6PX6 - chains D and E of the 5 polymer chains in the assembly; structure by X-ray diffraction, 3.00 A resolution.

Chain D:
Protein: T-cell receptor, T1005.2.56, alpha chain, Human nkt tcr alpha chain
Source organism: Homo sapiens
UniProt: K7N5M3 (K7N5M3_HUMAN); residues 109-201 here correspond to UniProt positions 118-210 (UniProt number = residue number + 9)
Amino-acid sequence (217 residues; row label = number of the first residue in the row; a row labelled like 67A-67C holds insertion residues (67A, then the next letters in order); numbering starts at 0):
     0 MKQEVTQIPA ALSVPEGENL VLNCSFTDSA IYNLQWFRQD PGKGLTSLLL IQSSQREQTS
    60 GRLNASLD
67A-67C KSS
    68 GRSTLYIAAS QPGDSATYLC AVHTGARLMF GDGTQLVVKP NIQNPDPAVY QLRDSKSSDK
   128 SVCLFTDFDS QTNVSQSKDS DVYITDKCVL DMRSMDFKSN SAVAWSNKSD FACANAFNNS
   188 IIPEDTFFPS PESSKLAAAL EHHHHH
Unresolved in the structure: 0, 175-178, 192-213
Construct notes: expression tag (202-213)
Disulfides: Cys23-Cys87, Cys130-Cys180

Chain E:
Protein: T-cell receptor, T1005.2.56, beta chain
Source organism: Homo sapiens
Amino-acid sequence (256 residues; each row starts with the number of its first residue):
     2 MGVSQTPSNK VTEKGKYVEL RCDPISGHTA LYWYRQSLGQ GPEFLIYFQG TGAADDSGLP
    62 NDRFFAVRPE GSVSTLKIQR TERGDSAVYL CASSHGASTD TQYFGPGTRL TVLEDLKNVF
   122 PPEVAVFEPS EAEISHTQKA TLVCLATGFF PDHVELSWWV NGKEVHSGVC TDPQPLKEQP
   182 ALNDSRYALS SRLRVSATFW QNPRNHFRCQ VQFYGLSEND EWTQDRAKPV TQIVSAEAWG
   242 RADKLAAALE HHHHHH
Unresolved in the structure: 2, 244-257
Disulfides: Cys23-Cys92, Cys145-Cys210

Chain D / chain E interface:
Contacting residue pairs (81):
  Asn32(D) - Thr100(E)  hydrogen bond (side chain-backbone)
  Gln34(D) - Thr100(E)
  Gln38(D) - Gln37(E)  hydrogen bond
  Gly41(D) - Pro107(E)
  Lys42(D) - Gly106(E)
  Gly43(D) - Gly106(E)
  Leu44(D) - Leu91(E)  hydrophobic
  Leu44(D) - Phe105(E)
  Leu49(D) - Thr102(E)
  Leu86(D) - Pro43(E)
  His90(D) - Ser99(E)
  His90(D) - Thr100(E)
  Ala93(D) - Asp56(E)
  Ala93(D) - Ser99(E)
  Arg94(D) - Phe45(E)
  Arg94(D) - Ser58(E)  hydrogen bond
  Arg94(D) - Gly59(E)
  Leu95(D) - Tyr35(E)
  Leu95(D) - Gln103(E)
  Phe97(D) - Pro43(E)
  Gly98(D) - Gly42(E)  hydrogen bond (backbone-backbone)
  Asp99(D) - Gly40(E)
  Asp99(D) - Gln41(E)
  Asp99(D) - Gly42(E)
  Asp113(D) - His137(E)  salt bridge
  Tyr117(D) - Ser131(E)
  Tyr117(D) - Ala133(E)  hydrophobic
  Tyr117(D) - Glu134(E)
  Tyr117(D) - His137(E)
  Tyr117(D) - Thr138(E)
  Gln118(D) - Ser131(E)
  Leu119(D) - Phe128(E)
  Leu119(D) - Glu129(E)
  Leu119(D) - Thr142(E)
  Leu119(D) - Val144(E)  hydrophobic
  Arg120(D) - Phe128(E)
  Arg120(D) - Glu129(E)  hydrogen bond (backbone-backbone)
  Asp121(D) - Ala126(E)
  Asp121(D) - Val127(E)
  Asp121(D) - Phe128(E)
  Ser122(D) - Val127(E)  hydrogen bond (side chain-backbone)
  Ser122(D) - Glu129(E)
  Ser122(D) - Glu238(E)
  Ser122(D) - Ala239(E)
  Lys127(D) - Phe128(E)
  Ser128(D) - Phe128(E)
  Val129(D) - Phe128(E)  hydrophobic
  Val129(D) - Leu146(E)  hydrophobic
  Leu131(D) - Glu134(E)
  Leu131(D) - Thr142(E)
  Asp134(D) - Thr138(E)
  Asp134(D) - Arg195(E)  salt bridge
  Gln143(D) - Leu177(E)
  Ser147(D) - Pro181(E)
  Tyr150(D) - Glu179(E)  hydrogen bond (side chain-backbone)
  Thr152(D) - Asp173(E)
  Thr152(D) - Ser191(E)
  Thr152(D) - Arg193(E)  hydrogen bond
  Asp153(D) - Arg193(E)  hydrogen bond (backbone-side chain)
  Cys155(D) - Cys171(E)  disulfide
  Cys155(D) - Thr172(E)
  Cys155(D) - Arg193(E)
  Val156(D) - Cys171(E)  hydrogen bond (backbone-side chain)
  Leu157(D) - Gly169(E)
  Leu157(D) - Val170(E)
  Leu157(D) - Cys171(E)  hydrophobic
  Leu157(D) - Arg195(E)
  Asp158(D) - Ser168(E)  hydrogen bond (backbone-side chain)
  Asp158(D) - Gly169(E)  hydrogen bond (backbone-backbone)
  Met159(D) - Ser168(E)
  Met159(D) - Arg195(E)
  Arg160(D) - Ser168(E)  hydrogen bond (backbone-side chain)
  Phe164(D) - Arg195(E)
  Ser166(D) - Arg195(E)  hydrogen bond
  Ser168(D) - Arg193(E)  hydrogen bond (backbone-side chain)
  Ala169(D) - Arg193(E)
  Val170(D) - Ser191(E)
  Val170(D) - Arg193(E)
  Trp172(D) - Leu146(E)  hydrophobic
  Trp172(D) - Leu177(E)  hydrophobic
  Trp172(D) - Ala189(E)  hydrophobic
Also at the interface, not in a pair above, chain D (50 interface residues in all): Phe36, Ser46, Thr133, Ile151, Lys154
Also at the interface, not in a pair above, chain E (51 interface residues in all): Asp101, Pro130, Lys140, Thr148, Lys178, Val196
Cross-chain cystine bridges: Cys155(D)-Cys171(E)

Summary:
50 residues of chain D and 51 residues of chain E are in contact; the contacts include 1 disulfide bond, 15
hydrogen bonds and 2 salt bridges. Polar pairs include Asp113(D)-His137(E), Asp134(D)-Arg195(E) and
Asn32(D)-Thr100(E).
Here chain D is T-cell receptor, T1005.2.56, alpha chain, Human nkt tcr alpha chain and chain E is T-cell
receptor, T1005.2.56, beta chain, both from Homo sapiens. Entry 6PX6 (HLA-TCR complex) was determined by X-ray
diffraction, deposited together with 6PY2.
